8F2R - chains A and I of the 10 polymer chains in the assembly; structure by electron microscopy, 3.12 A resolution.

Chain A:
Name: COMM domain-containing protein 1
From: Homo sapiens
UniProtKB: Q8N668 (COMD1_HUMAN); numbering as in UniProt (aligned over 1-187)
Chain sequence (187 residues; row label = number of the first residue in the row):
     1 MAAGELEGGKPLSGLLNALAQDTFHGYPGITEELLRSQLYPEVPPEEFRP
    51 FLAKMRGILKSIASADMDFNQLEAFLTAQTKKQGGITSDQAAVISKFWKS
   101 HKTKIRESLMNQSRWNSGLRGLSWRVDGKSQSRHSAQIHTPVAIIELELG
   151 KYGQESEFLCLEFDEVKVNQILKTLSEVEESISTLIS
UniProt features mapped onto this chain:
  - binding site (Cu cation): His-101, Met-110, His-134
  - modified residue: Ala-2 (N-acetylalanine)
  - mutagenesis: Met-110 (M110A: Reduces copper-induced fluorescence change), His-134 (H134A: Reduces copper-induced fluorescence change)

Chain I:
Name: COMM domain-containing protein 9
From: Homo sapiens
UniProtKB: Q9P000 (COMD9_HUMAN); residue numbers follow UniProt; this construct covers 1-198
Chain sequence (198 residues; row label = number of the first residue in the row):
     1 MAALTAEHFAALQSLLKASSKDVVRQLCQESFSSSALGLKKLLDVTCSSL
    51 SVTQEEAEELLQALHRLTRLVAFRDLSSAEAILALFPENFHQNLKNLLTK
   101 IILEHVSTWRTEAQANQISLPRLVDLDWRVDIKTSSDSISRMAVPTCLLQ
   151 MKIQEDPSLCGDKPSISAVTVELSKETLDTMLDGLGRIRDQLSAVASK
UniProt features mapped onto this chain:
  - modified residue: Ala-2 (N-acetylalanine)

How chain A and chain I interact:
Pairs across the interface (24):
  Ser-123(A) with Asp-137(I), hydrogen bond
  Trp-124(A) with Ser-136(I); Asp-137(I), hydrogen bond (backbone-backbone)
  Arg-125(A) with Ser-135(I); Ser-136(I); Glu-172(I), salt bridge
  Val-126(A) with Thr-134(I), hydrogen bond (backbone-side chain); Ser-135(I), hydrogen bond (backbone-backbone)
  Asp-127(A) with Asp-131(I); Ile-132(I)
  Gly-128(A) with Asp-131(I); Ile-132(I), hydrogen bond (backbone-backbone); Thr-134(I)
  Lys-129(A) with Arg-129(I); Asp-131(I)
  Ser-130(A) with Val-130(I); Asp-131(I)
  Gln-131(A) with Arg-129(I); Val-130(I), hydrogen bond (backbone-backbone)
  Ser-132(A) with Trp-128(I)
  Arg-133(A) with Leu-126(I), hydrogen bond (side chain-backbone); Asp-127(I); Trp-128(I), hydrogen bond (backbone-backbone)
  His-134(A) with Asp-127(I), salt bridge
Other interface residues (no listed pair), chain A (13 interface residues in all): Glu-162
Other interface residues (no listed pair), chain I (14 interface residues in all): Asp-125, Lys-133

In short:
13 residues of chain A face 14 of chain I across their interface, with 8 hydrogen bonds and 2 salt bridges.
Polar pairs include Arg-125(A)/Glu-172(I), His-134(A)/Asp-127(I) and Ser-123(A)/Asp-137(I). From UniProt: 3 Cu
cation-binding residues and 2 mutagenesis sites on chain A.
Chain A is COMM domain-containing protein 1 and chain I is COMM domain-containing protein 9, both from Homo
sapiens; the structure, Human CCC complex, was determined by electron microscopy together with 8ESD, 8ESE and
8F2U from the same study.
